PDB entry 1TQB | X-ray diffraction, 2.55 A resolution | chains B and C of the 3 polymer chains in the assembly

[Chain B]
Protein: VRQ14 Fab Heavy chain
Organism: Mus musculus
Notes: fragment: VRQ14 Fab fragment; antibody fragment or engineered binder
Chain sequence (212 residues; numbered 1 to 223 plus 4 insertion-coded residues; 15 numbers in that range are skipped by the numbering (no residue carries them; nothing is unmodelled there); the number before each row is that of its first residue; a row labelled like 82A-82C holds insertion residues (82A, then the next letters in order)):
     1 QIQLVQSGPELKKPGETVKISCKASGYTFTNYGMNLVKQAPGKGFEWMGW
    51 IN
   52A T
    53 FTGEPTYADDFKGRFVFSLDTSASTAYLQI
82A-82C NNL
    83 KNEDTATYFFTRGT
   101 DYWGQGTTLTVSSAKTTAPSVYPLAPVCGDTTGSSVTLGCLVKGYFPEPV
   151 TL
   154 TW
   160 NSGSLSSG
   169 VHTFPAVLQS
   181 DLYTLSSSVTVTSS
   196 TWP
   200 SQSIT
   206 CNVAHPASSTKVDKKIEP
Disulfides: Cys140-Cys206

[Chain C]
Protein: VRQ14 Fab light chain
Organism: Mus musculus
Notes: fragment: VRQ14 Fab fragment; antibody fragment or engineered binder
Chain sequence (219 residues; each row starts with the number of its first residue; a row labelled like 29A-29B holds insertion residues (29A, then the next letters in order)):
     1 DVVMSQTPLTLSVTIGQPASISCKSSQSL
29A-29B LD
    30 S
30A-30C DGK
    31 TYLNWLLQRPGQSPKRLIYLVSRLDSGVPDRFTGSGSGTDFTLKISRVEA
    81 EDLGIYFCWQGSHFPQTFGGGTKLEIKRADAAPTVSIFPPSSEQLTSGGA
   131 SVVCFLNNFYPKDINVKWKIDGSERQNGVLNSWTDQDSKDSTYSMSSTLT
   181 LTKDEYERHNSYTCEATHKTSTSPIVKSFNRNEC
Disulfides: Cys23-Cys88, Cys134-Cys194

[Interface between chain B and chain C]
Contacting residue pairs (67; chain B residue first):
  Asn35(B) - Trp89(C)
  Asn35(B) - Gln96(C)
  Val37(B) - Phe98(C)  hydrophobic
  Phe45(B) - Pro44(C)  hydrophobic
  Phe45(B) - Phe87(C)  hydrophobic
  Phe45(B) - Phe98(C)
  Glu46(B) - Phe98(C)
  Trp47(B) - Phe94(C)  hydrophobic
  Trp47(B) - Pro95(C)  hydrophobic
  Trp47(B) - Gln96(C)  hydrogen bond
  Trp47(B) - Phe98(C)
  Thr58(B) - Phe94(C)
  Tyr59(B) - Phe94(C)
  Ala60(B) - Phe94(C)  hydrophobic
  Ala60(B) - Pro95(C)  hydrophobic
  Thr93(B) - Trp89(C)
  Gly95(B) - Trp89(C)
  Thr96(B) - Asn34(C)
  Thr96(B) - Leu36(C)
  Thr96(B) - Arg46(C)
  Thr96(B) - Trp89(C)
  Asp101(B) - Arg46(C)  salt bridge
  Trp103(B) - Leu36(C)
  Trp103(B) - Ser43(C)
  Trp103(B) - Pro44(C)
  Trp103(B) - Trp89(C)  hydrophobic
  Gly104(B) - Ser43(C)  hydrogen bond (backbone-side chain)
  Gln105(B) - Ser43(C)
  Tyr122(B) - Ser121(C)
  Tyr122(B) - Gln124(C)
  Pro123(B) - Ser121(C)
  Pro123(B) - Glu123(C)
  Leu124(B) - Phe118(C)
  Leu124(B) - Val133(C)  hydrophobic
  Ala125(B) - Phe118(C)
  Pro126(B) - Phe118(C)
  Val127(B) - Ile117(C)
  Val127(B) - Pro119(C)
  Cys128(B) - Ile117(C)  hydrophobic
  Cys128(B) - Lys207(C)
  Cys128(B) - Ser208(C)
  Thr137(B) - Ser116(C)
  Thr137(B) - Phe118(C)
  Leu141(B) - Ser131(C)
  Leu141(B) - Val133(C)  hydrophobic
  Lys143(B) - Gln124(C)
  His170(B) - Asn137(C)
  His170(B) - Asn138(C)
  His170(B) - Ser174(C)  hydrogen bond
  Phe172(B) - Phe135(C)  hydrophobic
  Phe172(B) - Asn137(C)
  Phe172(B) - Ser162(C)
  Phe172(B) - Thr164(C)
  Phe172(B) - Ser174(C)
  Phe172(B) - Met175(C)
  Phe172(B) - Ser176(C)
  Pro173(B) - Ser162(C)  hydrogen bond (backbone-side chain)
  Pro173(B) - Trp163(C)
  Val175(B) - Leu160(C)  hydrophobic
  Val175(B) - Asn161(C)
  Gln177(B) - Leu160(C)
  Ser186(B) - Phe135(C)
  Ser186(B) - Ser176(C)  hydrogen bond
  Ser187(B) - Phe135(C)
  Ser188(B) - Phe135(C)
  Ser188(B) - Asn137(C)  hydrogen bond
  Lys219(B) - Glu123(C)  salt bridge
Interface residues without a listed pair, chain B (40 interface residues in all): Asp61, Phe91, Gly129, Leu138, Gly139, Thr171
Interface residues without a listed pair, chain C (38 interface residues in all): Gln38, Lys45, Asp167, Thr180, Phe209

[Summary]
The interface between chain B and chain C involves 40 residues on one side and 38 on the other, with 6
hydrogen bonds and 2 salt bridges. Among the polar pairs are Asp101(B)-Arg46(C), Lys219(B)-Glu123(C) and
Trp47(B)-Gln96(C).
Chain B is VRQ14 Fab Heavy chain and chain C is VRQ14 Fab light chain, both from Mus musculus; the structure,
Ovine recombinant PrP(114-234), VRQ variant in complex with the Fab of the VRQ14 antibody, was determined by
X-ray diffraction together with 1TQC from the same study.
